Entry 1SHR (X-ray diffraction, 1.88 A resolution); this record covers chains A and C of the 4 polymer chains in the assembly.

Chain A (and C):
Protein: Hemoglobin alpha chain
Organism: Homo sapiens
Notes: chain C of this document is another copy of the same molecule, construct and numbering; everything in this record applies to it too
UniProtKB: P69905 (HBA_HUMAN); numbering as in UniProt (aligned over 1-141)
Amino-acid sequence (141 residues; numbered 1 to 141; the number before each row is that of its first residue):
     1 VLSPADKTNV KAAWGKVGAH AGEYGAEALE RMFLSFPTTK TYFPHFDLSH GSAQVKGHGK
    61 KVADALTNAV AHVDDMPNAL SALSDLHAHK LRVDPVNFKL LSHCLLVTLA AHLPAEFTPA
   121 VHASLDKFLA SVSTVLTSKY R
Curated features (UniProtKB/Swiss-Prot):
  - site: Lys-61 (Not glycated)
  - natural variant: Asp-6 (A6D: In J-Toronto; this construct carries the variant), Ala-13 (A13D: In J-Paris 1/J-Aljezur), Glu-27 (A27E: In Shenyang; this construct carries the variant), Lys-61 (K61N: In Zambia; deletion: In Clinic), Asp-64 (A64D: In Pontoise; this construct carries the variant), Asp-75 (D75A: In Lille; D75G: In Chapel Hill; D75N: In G-Pest), Ala-111 (A111D: In Petah Tikva)
Ion coordination: Fe ion near Met-76 (its only coordinating residue here); heme Fe: His-87 (together with cyanide ion)
Ligand contacts:
  - cyanide ion (CYN): Leu-29, Phe-43, His-58, Val-62, Leu-101
  - heme (HEM): Met-32, Thr-39, Tyr-42, Phe-43, Phe-46, His-58, Lys-61, Val-62, Ala-65, Leu-66, Leu-83, Leu-86, His-87, Leu-91, Val-93, Asn-97, Phe-98, Leu-101, Val-132, Leu-136

Chain A / chain C interface:
Pairs across the interface - 22 pairs, chain A then chain C:
  Val-1(A) / Thr-134(C)
  Val-1(A) / Val-135(C)  hydrophobic
  Val-1(A) / Ser-138(C)  hydrogen bond (backbone-side chain)
  Val-1(A) / Tyr-140(C)  hydrophobic
  Leu-2(A) / Tyr-140(C)
  Ser-3(A) / Lys-139(C)
  Ser-3(A) / Tyr-140(C)
  Ser-3(A) / Arg-141(C)
  Pro-4(A) / Tyr-140(C)
  Pro-4(A) / Arg-141(C)
  Lys-127(A) / Lys-139(C)  hydrogen bond (side chain-backbone)
  Thr-134(A) / Val-1(C)
  Val-135(A) / Val-1(C)  hydrophobic
  Ser-138(A) / Val-1(C)  hydrogen bond (side chain-backbone)
  Lys-139(A) / Ser-3(C)
  Lys-139(A) / Lys-127(C)  hydrogen bond (backbone-side chain)
  Tyr-140(A) / Val-1(C)  hydrophobic
  Tyr-140(A) / Leu-2(C)
  Tyr-140(A) / Ser-3(C)
  Tyr-140(A) / Pro-4(C)
  Arg-141(A) / Ser-3(C)
  Arg-141(A) / Pro-4(C)
Other interface residues (no listed pair), chain A (13 interface residues in all): Asp-6, Pro-77
Other interface residues (no listed pair), chain C (13 interface residues in all): Asp-6, Pro-77

In short:
Chain A and chain C each contribute 13 residues to their interface; the contacts include 4 hydrogen bonds.
Among the polar pairs are Val-1(A)/Ser-138(C) and Lys-127(A)/Lys-139(C). Ligands of chain A: cyanide ion and
heme.
Both chains are Hemoglobin alpha chain (Homo sapiens). Entry 1SHR (Crystal structure of ferrocyanide bound
human hemoglobin A2 at 1.88A resolution) was determined by X-ray diffraction (same publication as 1SI4).
